PDB entry 3IKT | X-ray diffraction, 2.26 A resolution | chains A and B of the 4 polymer chains in the assembly

== Chain A (and B) ==
Molecule: Redox-sensing transcriptional repressor rex
Organism: Thermus thermophilus HB27
Notes: chain B of this document is another copy of the same molecule, construct and numbering; everything in this record applies to it too
UniProt: Q72I39 (REX_THET2); numbering as in UniProt (aligned over 1-206)
Sequence (207 residues; row label = number of the first residue in the row; numbering starts at 0):
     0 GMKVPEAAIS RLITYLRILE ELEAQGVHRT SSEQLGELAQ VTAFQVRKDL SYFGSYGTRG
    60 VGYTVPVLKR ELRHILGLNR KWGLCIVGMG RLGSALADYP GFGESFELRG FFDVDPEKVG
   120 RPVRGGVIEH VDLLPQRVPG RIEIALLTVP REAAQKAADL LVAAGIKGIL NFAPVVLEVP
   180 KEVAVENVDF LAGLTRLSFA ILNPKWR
Unresolved in the structure: 58-60 (chain B: 0)
Sequence notes: expression tag (0)
Residues lining bound ligands: NAD (nicotinamide-adenine-dinucleotide): Val-86, Gly-87, Met-88, Gly-89, Arg-90, Leu-91, Gly-92, Phe-111, Asp-112, Val-113, Asp-114, Lys-117, Val-130, Thr-147, Val-148, Pro-149, Arg-150, Ala-152, Ala-156, Phe-171, Ala-172, Pro-173, Phe-189
Swiss-Prot annotation at these positions:
  - DNA-binding region: Thr-13 to Phe-52 (H-T-H motif)
  - binding site (NAD(+)): Gly-87 to Gly-92

== Chain A / chain B interface ==
Residue-residue contacts - 103 pairs, chain A then chain B:
  Val-3(A) / Trp-205(B)  hydrogen bond (backbone-side chain)
  Glu-5(A) / Trp-205(B)
  Ile-8(A) / Phe-198(B)  hydrophobic
  Ser-9(A) / Arg-195(B)
  Ile-12(A) / Ala-191(B)
  Ile-12(A) / Thr-194(B)
  Ile-12(A) / Arg-195(B)
  Thr-13(A) / Val-175(B)
  Arg-16(A) / Pro-173(B)
  Arg-16(A) / Asp-188(B)  salt bridge
  Arg-16(A) / Leu-190(B)
  Arg-16(A) / Ala-191(B)
  Glu-20(A) / Arg-150(B)  salt bridge
  Gln-39(A) / Val-175(B)
  Gln-39(A) / Leu-176(B)  hydrogen bond (side chain-backbone)
  Gln-39(A) / Glu-177(B)
  Phe-52(A) / Phe-198(B)  hydrophobic
  Ile-74(A) / Phe-198(B)
  Leu-75(A) / Thr-194(B)
  Leu-75(A) / Ser-197(B)  hydrogen bond (backbone-side chain)
  Leu-75(A) / Phe-198(B)
  Gly-76(A) / Ser-197(B)  hydrogen bond (backbone-side chain)
  Gly-76(A) / Leu-201(B)
  Trp-81(A) / Ser-197(B)  hydrogen bond
  Trp-81(A) / Ile-200(B)  hydrophobic
  Trp-81(A) / Leu-201(B)  hydrophobic
  Arg-90(A) / Asp-97(B)  salt bridge
  Asp-97(A) / Arg-90(B)  salt bridge
  Tyr-98(A) / Phe-189(B)  hydrophobic
  Tyr-98(A) / Leu-190(B)
  Phe-101(A) / Phe-189(B)  hydrophobic
  Phe-101(A) / Leu-193(B)  hydrophobic
  Phe-105(A) / Leu-193(B)  hydrophobic
  Ile-143(A) / Leu-196(B)  hydrophobic
  Ile-143(A) / Ile-200(B)  hydrophobic
  Arg-150(A) / Glu-20(B)  salt bridge
  Lys-166(A) / Ile-200(B)
  Gly-167(A) / Ile-200(B)
  Ile-168(A) / Leu-196(B)
  Leu-169(A) / Phe-189(B)
  Leu-169(A) / Gly-192(B)
  Leu-169(A) / Leu-193(B)  hydrophobic
  Leu-169(A) / Leu-196(B)
  Phe-171(A) / Phe-189(B)  hydrophobic
  Pro-173(A) / Arg-16(B)
  Val-175(A) / Thr-13(B)
  Val-175(A) / Gln-39(B)
  Leu-176(A) / Gln-39(B)  hydrogen bond (backbone-side chain)
  Glu-177(A) / Gln-39(B)
  Lys-180(A) / Arg-206(B)  hydrogen bond (backbone-side chain)
  Val-182(A) / Arg-206(B)  hydrogen bond (backbone-side chain)
  Ala-183(A) / Leu-196(B)
  Ala-183(A) / Ala-199(B)  hydrophobic
  Ala-183(A) / Arg-206(B)
  Val-184(A) / Leu-196(B)
  Glu-185(A) / Gly-192(B)
  Glu-185(A) / Arg-195(B)  salt bridge
  Glu-185(A) / Leu-196(B)
  Val-187(A) / Val-187(B)  hydrophobic
  Val-187(A) / Phe-189(B)  hydrophobic
  Asp-188(A) / Arg-16(B)  salt bridge
  Phe-189(A) / Leu-95(B)  hydrophobic
  Phe-189(A) / Tyr-98(B)  hydrophobic
  Phe-189(A) / Phe-101(B)  hydrophobic
  Phe-189(A) / Leu-169(B)  hydrophobic
  Phe-189(A) / Phe-171(B)  hydrophobic
  Phe-189(A) / Val-187(B)  hydrophobic
  Leu-190(A) / Arg-16(B)
  Leu-190(A) / Tyr-98(B)
  Leu-190(A) / Gly-100(B)
  Ala-191(A) / Ile-12(B)
  Ala-191(A) / Arg-16(B)
  Gly-192(A) / Leu-169(B)
  Gly-192(A) / Glu-185(B)
  Leu-193(A) / Leu-83(B)  hydrophobic
  Leu-193(A) / Phe-101(B)  hydrophobic
  Leu-193(A) / Phe-105(B)  hydrophobic
  Leu-193(A) / Leu-169(B)
  Thr-194(A) / Ile-12(B)
  Thr-194(A) / Leu-75(B)
  Arg-195(A) / Ser-9(B)  hydrogen bond
  Arg-195(A) / Ile-12(B)
  Arg-195(A) / Glu-185(B)  salt bridge
  Leu-196(A) / Ile-143(B)  hydrophobic
  Leu-196(A) / Ile-168(B)
  Leu-196(A) / Leu-169(B)
  Leu-196(A) / Ala-183(B)
  Leu-196(A) / Val-184(B)
  Leu-196(A) / Glu-185(B)
  Ser-197(A) / Leu-75(B)  hydrogen bond (side chain-backbone)
  Ser-197(A) / Gly-76(B)  hydrogen bond (side chain-backbone)
  Ser-197(A) / Trp-81(B)  hydrogen bond
  Phe-198(A) / Ile-8(B)  hydrophobic
  Phe-198(A) / Phe-52(B)  hydrophobic
  Phe-198(A) / Ile-74(B)
  Phe-198(A) / Leu-75(B)
  Ala-199(A) / Ala-183(B)  hydrophobic
  Ile-200(A) / Trp-81(B)  hydrophobic
  Ile-200(A) / Ile-143(B)  hydrophobic
  Ile-200(A) / Lys-166(B)
  Leu-201(A) / Gly-76(B)
  Leu-201(A) / Trp-81(B)  hydrophobic
  Trp-205(A) / Val-3(B)  hydrogen bond (side chain-backbone)
Also at the interface, not in a pair above, chain A (64 interface residues in all): Pro-4, Leu-37, Leu-77, Leu-83, Leu-91, Ser-93, Ala-94, Leu-95, Gly-100, Glu-142, Leu-145, Val-174, Asn-186
Also at the interface, not in a pair above, chain B (61 interface residues in all): Pro-4, Glu-5, Leu-37, Ala-38, Leu-77, Leu-91, Ala-94, Glu-142, Gly-167, Val-174

== Overview ==
64 residues of chain A and 61 residues of chain B are in contact; the contacts include 13 hydrogen bonds and 8
salt bridges. Polar pairs include Arg-16(A)/Asp-188(B), Glu-20(A)/Arg-150(B) and Arg-90(A)/Asp-97(B). Chain A
binds NAD. From UniProt: 6 NAD+-binding residues on chain A.
Chain A and chain B are both Redox-sensing transcriptional repressor rex (Thermus thermophilus HB27); the
structure, Crystal structure of a Rex-family repressor/DNA/NAD+ complex from Thermus aquaticus, was determined
by X-ray diffraction, deposited together with 3IKV and 3IL2.
